Entry 5ADR (X-ray diffraction, 2.10 A resolution); this record covers chains A and B.

Chain A:
Protein: Tankyrase-2
From: Homo sapiens
Notes: fragment: c-terminal fragment, residues 946-1113
Reference sequence: Q9H2K2 (TNKS2_HUMAN); residue numbers follow UniProt; this construct covers 946-1113
Amino-acid sequence (191 residues; numbered 923 to 1113; the number before each row is that of its first residue):
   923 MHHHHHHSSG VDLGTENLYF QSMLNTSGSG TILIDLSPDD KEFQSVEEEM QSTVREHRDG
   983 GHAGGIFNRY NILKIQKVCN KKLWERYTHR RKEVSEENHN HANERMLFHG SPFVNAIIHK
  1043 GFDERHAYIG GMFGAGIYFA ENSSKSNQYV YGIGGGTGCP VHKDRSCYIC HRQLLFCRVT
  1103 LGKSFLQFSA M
Disordered / not traced: 923-951
Differences from the reference sequence: expression tag (923-945)
Swiss-Prot annotation at these positions:
  - binding site (Zn(2+)): Cys1081, His1084, Cys1089, Cys1092
Metal / ion sites: Zn2+: Cys1081, His1084, Cys1089, Cys1092
Residues lining bound ligands:
  - bicarbonate ion (BCT): Phe1030, His1031, Gly1032, Tyr1060, Phe1061, Ala1062, Ser1068, Tyr1071
  - QS5 (N-(4-(((4-(4-methoxyphenyl)oxan-4- yl)methyl)carbamoyl)phenyl)-5-methylfuran-2-carboxamide): His1031, Ser1033, Pro1034, Phe1035, Ala1038, Ile1039, Lys1042, Gly1043, Phe1044, Asp1045, His1048, Ala1049, Ile1051, Gly1052, Gly1053, Gly1058, Ile1059, Tyr1060, Tyr1071, Gly1074, Ile1075
From the paper describing this entry:
  - binding site for QS5: Ser1033, Pro1034, Phe1035, Ala1038, Ile1039, Lys1042, Asp1045, His1048, Ile1051, Gly1053, Tyr1060, Tyr1071, Ile1075

Chain B:
Protein: Tankyrase-2
From: Homo sapiens
Notes: fragment: c-terminal fragment, residues 1115-1162
Reference sequence: Q9H2K2 (TNKS2_HUMAN); numbering as in UniProt (aligned over 1115-1162)
Amino-acid sequence (48 residues; numbered 1115 to 1162; the number before each row is that of its first residue):
  1115 MAHSPPGHHS VTGRPSVNGL ALAEYVIYRG EQAYPEYLIT YQIMRPEG
Disordered / not traced: 1115, 1162

Chain A / chain B interface:
Contacting residue pairs - 159 pairs, chain A then chain B:
  Leu958(A) - Tyr1151(B)  hydrophobic
  Glu964(A) - Tyr1151(B)  hydrogen bond
  Val968(A) - Tyr1151(B)  hydrophobic
  Val968(A) - Ile1153(B)  hydrophobic
  Met972(A) - Ile1153(B)  hydrophobic
  Met972(A) - Tyr1155(B)  hydrophobic
  Arg977(A) - Leu1134(B)
  Arg977(A) - Ala1135(B)
  Arg980(A) - Val1131(B)
  Arg980(A) - Asn1132(B)
  Gly986(A) - Ile1157(B)
  Ile988(A) - Met1158(B)
  Ile988(A) - Pro1160(B)
  Phe989(A) - Ile1157(B)  hydrophobic
  Phe989(A) - Met1158(B)
  Phe989(A) - Pro1160(B)  hydrophobic
  Asn990(A) - Pro1160(B)
  Arg991(A) - Met1158(B)  hydrogen bond (backbone-backbone)
  Tyr992(A) - Tyr1155(B)  hydrophobic
  Tyr992(A) - Gln1156(B)
  Tyr992(A) - Met1158(B)
  Asn993(A) - Tyr1155(B)
  Asn993(A) - Gln1156(B)  hydrogen bond (backbone-backbone)
  Asn993(A) - Met1158(B)
  Ile994(A) - Thr1154(B)
  Ile994(A) - Tyr1155(B)  hydrophobic
  Leu995(A) - Thr1154(B)  hydrogen bond (backbone-backbone)
  Leu995(A) - Gln1156(B)
  Lys996(A) - Leu1152(B)
  Lys996(A) - Ile1153(B)
  Lys996(A) - Thr1154(B)  hydrogen bond (backbone-backbone)
  Ile997(A) - Tyr1151(B)  hydrophobic
  Ile997(A) - Leu1152(B)
  Gln998(A) - Glu1150(B)
  Gln998(A) - Tyr1151(B)
  Gln998(A) - Leu1152(B)  hydrogen bond (backbone-backbone)
  Lys999(A) - Glu1150(B)
  Lys999(A) - Tyr1151(B)
  Val1000(A) - Tyr1148(B)  hydrogen bond (backbone-side chain)
  Val1000(A) - Pro1149(B)
  Val1000(A) - Glu1150(B)  hydrogen bond (backbone-backbone)
  Val1000(A) - Leu1152(B)
  Cys1001(A) - Tyr1148(B)
  Asn1002(A) - Tyr1148(B)  hydrogen bond (backbone-side chain)
  Leu1005(A) - Tyr1148(B)
  Trp1006(A) - Tyr1148(B)
  Trp1006(A) - Glu1150(B)
  Arg1008(A) - Gly1144(B)
  Arg1008(A) - Glu1145(B)
  Tyr1009(A) - Glu1145(B)
  Tyr1009(A) - Gln1146(B)
  Tyr1009(A) - Ala1147(B)
  Tyr1009(A) - Tyr1148(B)
  Arg1012(A) - His1123(B)
  Arg1012(A) - Arg1143(B)
  Arg1012(A) - Glu1145(B)
  Arg1012(A) - Gln1146(B)  hydrogen bond
  Val1016(A) - His1123(B)
  Glu1019(A) - His1123(B)  salt bridge
  Arg1027(A) - Tyr1139(B)  hydrogen bond
  Leu1029(A) - Tyr1139(B)  hydrophobic
  Val1036(A) - Leu1152(B)  hydrophobic
  Phe1044(A) - Gly1144(B)
  Phe1044(A) - Ala1147(B)  hydrophobic
  Glu1046(A) - Tyr1142(B)
  Glu1046(A) - Arg1143(B)
  Glu1046(A) - Gly1144(B)  hydrogen bond (side chain-backbone)
  Phe1055(A) - Gly1127(B)
  Phe1055(A) - Val1140(B)  hydrophobic
  Phe1055(A) - Tyr1142(B)
  Ala1057(A) - Ala1116(B)  hydrophobic
  Ala1057(A) - Tyr1142(B)
  Gly1058(A) - Val1140(B)
  Gly1058(A) - Ile1141(B)
  Ile1059(A) - Tyr1139(B)
  Ile1059(A) - Val1140(B)
  Ile1059(A) - Ile1141(B)  hydrogen bond (backbone-backbone)
  Ile1059(A) - Gly1144(B)
  Tyr1060(A) - Tyr1139(B)
  Tyr1060(A) - Val1140(B)  hydrophobic
  Phe1061(A) - Glu1138(B)
  Phe1061(A) - Tyr1139(B)  hydrogen bond (backbone-backbone)
  Phe1061(A) - Ile1141(B)  hydrophobic
  Phe1061(A) - Ala1147(B)  hydrophobic
  Ala1062(A) - Ala1137(B)
  Glu1063(A) - Leu1136(B)
  Glu1063(A) - Ala1137(B)  hydrogen bond (backbone-backbone)
  Glu1063(A) - Tyr1139(B)  hydrogen bond
  Asn1064(A) - Ala1135(B)
  Asn1064(A) - Leu1136(B)  hydrogen bond (side chain-backbone)
  Lys1067(A) - Glu1138(B)
  Asn1069(A) - Tyr1155(B)  hydrogen bond
  Asn1069(A) - Ile1157(B)
  Val1072(A) - Tyr1155(B)
  Ser1088(A) - Ile1157(B)
  Cys1089(A) - Ile1157(B)
  Tyr1090(A) - Gln1156(B)
  Tyr1090(A) - Ile1157(B)
  Tyr1090(A) - Met1158(B)
  Tyr1090(A) - Arg1159(B)
  Ile1091(A) - Gln1156(B)  hydrogen bond (backbone-side chain)
  Cys1092(A) - Gln1156(B)
  His1093(A) - Tyr1155(B)
  His1093(A) - Gln1156(B)
  Arg1094(A) - Ile1153(B)
  Arg1094(A) - Thr1154(B)
  Arg1094(A) - Tyr1155(B)  hydrogen bond (backbone-backbone)
  Arg1094(A) - Ile1157(B)
  Gln1095(A) - Leu1152(B)
  Gln1095(A) - Ile1153(B)
  Gln1095(A) - Thr1154(B)  hydrogen bond
  Gln1095(A) - Tyr1155(B)
  Leu1096(A) - Tyr1151(B)
  Leu1096(A) - Leu1152(B)
  Leu1096(A) - Ile1153(B)  hydrogen bond (backbone-backbone)
  Leu1096(A) - Tyr1155(B)
  Leu1097(A) - Tyr1151(B)
  Leu1097(A) - Leu1152(B)  hydrophobic
  Phe1098(A) - Glu1150(B)  hydrogen bond (backbone-backbone)
  Phe1098(A) - Tyr1151(B)  hydrogen bond (backbone-backbone)
  Phe1098(A) - Ile1153(B)  hydrophobic
  Cys1099(A) - Tyr1148(B)
  Cys1099(A) - Pro1149(B)  hydrophobic
  Arg1100(A) - Ala1147(B)
  Arg1100(A) - Tyr1148(B)  hydrogen bond (backbone-backbone)
  Arg1100(A) - Glu1150(B)  salt bridge
  Val1101(A) - Gln1146(B)
  Thr1102(A) - Gln1146(B)  hydrogen bond (backbone-backbone)
  Leu1103(A) - His1123(B)
  Leu1103(A) - Ser1124(B)  hydrogen bond (backbone-side chain)
  Leu1103(A) - Tyr1139(B)  hydrophobic
  Gly1104(A) - His1123(B)
  Lys1105(A) - Gly1121(B)
  Lys1105(A) - His1122(B)  hydrogen bond
  Lys1105(A) - His1123(B)  hydrogen bond (backbone-backbone)
  Lys1105(A) - Ser1124(B)
  Ser1106(A) - His1122(B)
  Ser1106(A) - Ser1124(B)  hydrogen bond
  Ser1106(A) - Val1125(B)
  Ser1106(A) - Thr1126(B)  hydrogen bond
  Phe1107(A) - Pro1119(B)  hydrophobic
  Phe1107(A) - His1122(B)
  Phe1107(A) - Ser1124(B)  hydrogen bond (backbone-backbone)
  Phe1107(A) - Val1125(B)
  Phe1107(A) - Thr1126(B)  hydrogen bond (backbone-backbone)
  Leu1108(A) - Thr1126(B)
  Leu1108(A) - Arg1128(B)
  Gln1109(A) - Thr1126(B)  hydrogen bond (backbone-backbone)
  Gln1109(A) - Gly1127(B)
  Gln1109(A) - Arg1128(B)  hydrogen bond (backbone-backbone)
  Phe1110(A) - Arg1128(B)
  Ser1111(A) - Arg1128(B)  hydrogen bond (backbone-backbone)
  Ser1111(A) - Pro1129(B)
  Ser1111(A) - Ser1130(B)  hydrogen bond (backbone-side chain)
  Ala1112(A) - Val1131(B)
  Met1113(A) - Pro1129(B)
  Met1113(A) - Ser1130(B)  hydrogen bond (backbone-backbone)
  Met1113(A) - Val1131(B)  hydrogen bond (backbone-backbone)
  Met1113(A) - Asn1132(B)  hydrogen bond (backbone-backbone)
Interface residues without a listed pair, chain A (81 interface residues in all): Leu955, Gly987, Glu1015, Asn1020, Met1028, Phe1030, Ile1039, Ile1040, Asp1045

Overview:
81 residues of chain A face 41 of chain B across their interface; the contacts include 40 hydrogen bonds and 2
salt bridges. Polar contacts include Glu1019(A)-His1123(B), Arg1100(A)-Glu1150(B) and Glu964(A)-Tyr1151(B).
Ligands of chain A: compound QS5 and bicarbonate ion. The paper reports a binding site for QS5 at Ser1033(A),
Pro1034(A) and Phe1035(A) among others.
Here chain A is Tankyrase-2 and chain B is Tankyrase-2, both from Homo sapiens. Entry 5ADR (Crystal structure
of human tankyrase 2 in complex with OD38) was determined by X-ray diffraction, deposited together with 5ADQ,
5ADS, 5ADT and 5AEH.
